8UPF - chains E and I of the 12 polymer chains in the assembly; structure by electron microscopy, 3.20 A resolution.

# Chain E
Protein: Histone H3.1
From: Homo sapiens
UniProtKB: P68431 (H31_HUMAN); residues 0-135 here correspond to UniProt positions 1-136 (UniProt number = residue number + 1)
Sequence (140 residues; row label = number of the first residue in the row; numbers below 1 keep their minus sign (Gly-4 is residue -4)):
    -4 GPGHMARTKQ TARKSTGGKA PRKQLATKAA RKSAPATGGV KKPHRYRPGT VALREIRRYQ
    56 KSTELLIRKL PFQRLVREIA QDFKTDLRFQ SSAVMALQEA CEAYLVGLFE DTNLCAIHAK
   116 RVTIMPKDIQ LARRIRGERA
Not modelled in the structure: -4 to 36
Sequence notes: expression tag (-4 to -1)
Swiss-Prot annotation at these positions:
  - modified residue: Arg2 (Asymmetric dimethylarginine), Thr3 (Phosphothreonine), Lys4 (Allysine), Gln5 (5-glutamyl dopamine), Thr6 (Phosphothreonine), Arg8 (Citrulline), Lys9 (N6,N6,N6-trimethyllysine), Ser10 (ADP-ribosylserine), Thr11 (Phosphothreonine), Lys14 (N6-(2-hydroxyisobutyryl)lysine), Arg17 (Asymmetric dimethylarginine), Lys18 (N6-(2-hydroxyisobutyryl)lysine), Lys23 (N6-(2-hydroxyisobutyryl)lysine), Arg26 (Citrulline), Lys27 (N6,N6,N6-trimethyllysine), Ser28 (ADP-ribosylserine), Lys36 (N6,N6,N6-trimethyllysine), Lys37 (N6-methyllysine), Tyr41 (Phosphotyrosine), Lys56 (N6,N6,N6-trimethyllysine) and 8 more in UniProt
  - lipidation: Lys18 (N6-decanoyllysine)

# Chain I
Molecule: 147-nt DNA strand
Sequence (147 nucleotides; row label = number of the first residue in the row; numbers below 1 keep their minus sign (DA-73 is residue -73)):
   -73 ATCGAGAATC CCGGTGCCGA GGCCGCTCAA TTGGTCGTAG ACAGCTCTAG CACCGCTTAA
   -13 ACGCACGTAC GCGCTGTCCC CCGCGTTTTA ACCGCCAAGG GGATTACTCC CTAGTCTCCA
    47 GGCACGTGTC AGATATATAC ATCCGAT

# Chain E / chain I interface
Contacting residue pairs - 21 pairs, chain E then chain I:
  Arg40(E) - DG9(I)  hydrogen bond to the sugar
  Arg40(E) - DC10(I)  phosphate contact
  Tyr41(E) - DA-67(I)  sugar contact
  Tyr41(E) - DA-66(I)  sugar contact
  Tyr41(E) - DG9(I)  sugar contact
  Tyr41(E) - DC10(I)  phosphate contact
  Pro43(E) - DC8(I)  phosphate contact
  Gly44(E) - DG9(I)  hydrogen bond to the phosphate
  Thr45(E) - DG9(I)  phosphate contact
  Val46(E) - DG9(I)  hydrogen bond to the phosphate
  Ala47(E) - DG9(I)  hydrogen bond to the phosphate
  Arg49(E) - DA-66(I)  sugar contact
  Arg49(E) - DT-65(I)  salt bridge to the phosphate
  Lys56(E) - DC-64(I)  salt bridge to the phosphate
  Arg63(E) - DA17(I)  sugar contact
  Arg63(E) - DC18(I)  phosphate contact
  Lys64(E) - DC18(I)  hydrogen bond to the phosphate
  Leu65(E) - DC18(I)  hydrogen bond to the phosphate
  Pro66(E) - DA17(I)  sugar contact
  Arg69(E) - DA17(I)  salt bridge to the phosphate
  Arg83(E) - DG27(I)  salt bridge to the phosphate
Also at the interface, not in a pair above, chain E (17 interface residues in all): His39, Lys115
Also at the interface, not in a pair above, chain I (14 interface residues in all): DG-68, DC-2, DG-1, DG26

# In short
17 residues of chain E and 14 residues of chain I are in contact; the contacts include 6 hydrogen bonds and 4
salt bridges. Among the polar pairs are Arg40(E)-DG9(I), Gly44(E)-DG9(I) and Val46(E)-DG9(I).
Here chain E is Histone H3.1 (Homo sapiens) and chain I is a 147-nt DNA strand. Entry 8UPF (Cryo-EM structure
of the human nucleosome core particle in complex with RNF168-UbcH5c) was determined by electron microscopy
(same publication as 8SMW, 8SMX, 8SMY, 8SMZ, 8SN0, 8SN1 and 3 further entries).
